5CLV - chains B and D of the 4 polymer chains in the assembly; structure by X-ray diffraction, 2.50 A resolution.

[Chain B]
Molecule: TrfB transcriptional repressor protein
Organism: Escherichia coli
Notes: fragment: KorA
UniProtKB: P03052 (KORA2_ECOLX); residues 2-97 here = UniProt positions 2-97
Sequence (96 residues; numbered 2 to 97; the number before each row is that of its first residue):
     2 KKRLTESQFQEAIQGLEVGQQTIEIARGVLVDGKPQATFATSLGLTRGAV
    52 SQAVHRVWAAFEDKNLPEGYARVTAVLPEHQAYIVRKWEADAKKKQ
Swiss-Prot annotation at these positions:
  - DNA-binding region: Gln37 to His56 (H-T-H motif)
What the authors report for this chain:
  - binding site for the 20-nt DNA strand: Arg48, Gly49, Gln53
  - binding site for the 20-nt DNA strand (chain D): Glu18 to Thr23, Thr47, Gln53, Arg57

[Chain D]
Molecule: 20-nt DNA strand
Sequence (20 nucleotides; row label = number of the first residue in the row):
     1 CCAAGTTTAGCTAAACTTGG

[Interface between chain B and chain D]
Contacting residue pairs - 12 pairs, chain B then chain D:
  Lys3(B) - DT6(D)  salt bridge to the phosphate
  Pro36(B) - DG5(D)  phosphate contact
  Gln37(B) - DG5(D)  hydrogen bond to the phosphate
  Gln37(B) - DT6(D)  hydrogen bond to the phosphate
  Ala38(B) - DG5(D)  hydrogen bond to the phosphate
  Arg48(B) - DG5(D)  hydrogen bond to the base
  Arg48(B) - DT6(D)  base contact
  Gly49(B) - DT6(D)  base contact
  Gly49(B) - DT7(D)  base contact
  Ser52(B) - DT6(D)  hydrogen bond to the phosphate
  Ser52(B) - DT7(D)  base contact
  Gln53(B) - DT8(D)  hydrogen bond to the base
Interface residues without a listed pair, chain B (9 interface residues in all): His56
Interface residues without a listed pair, chain D (6 interface residues in all): DA4, DA9

[Summary]
Chain B and chain D form an interface of 9 and 6 residues respectively, with 6 hydrogen bonds and 1 salt
bridge. Polar pairs include Arg48(B)-DG5(D), Gln53(B)-DT8(D) and Gln37(B)-DG5(D). From the paper: a binding
site for the 20-nt DNA strand (chain D) at Glu18(B), Thr47(B) and Gln53(B) among others; a binding site for
the 20-nt DNA strand at Arg48(B), Gly49(B) and Gln53(B).
Here chain B is TrfB transcriptional repressor protein (Escherichia coli) and chain D is a 20-nt DNA strand.
Entry 5CLV (Crystal Structure of KorA-operator DNA complex (KorA-OA)) was determined by X-ray diffraction
(same publication as 5CKT and 5CM3).
